PDB entry 1Y83 | X-ray diffraction, 1.90 A resolution | chains A and D of the 4 polymer chains in the assembly

[Chain A]
Name: Hemoglobin alpha chain
Source organism: Homo sapiens
UniProt: P69905 (HBA_HUMAN); numbering as in UniProt (aligned over 1-141)
Chain sequence (141 residues; row label = number of the first residue in the row):
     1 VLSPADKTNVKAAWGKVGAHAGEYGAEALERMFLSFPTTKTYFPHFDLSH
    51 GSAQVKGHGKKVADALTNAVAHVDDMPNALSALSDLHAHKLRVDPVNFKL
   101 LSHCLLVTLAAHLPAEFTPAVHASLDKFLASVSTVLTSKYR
Metal / ion sites: heme Fe near H87 (its only coordinating residue here)
Ligand contacts: heme (HEM): M32, T39, Y42, F43, H45, F46, H58, K61, V62, A65, L66, L83, L86, H87, L91, V93, N97, F98, L101, V132, S133, L136
UniProt features mapped onto this chain:
  - site: K61 (Not glycated)
  - natural variant: D6 (A6D: In J-Toronto; this construct carries the variant), A13 (A13D: In J-Paris 1/J-Aljezur), E27 (A27E: In Shenyang; this construct carries the variant), K61 (K61N: In Zambia; deletion: In Clinic), D64 (A64D: In Pontoise; this construct carries the variant), D75 (D75A: In Lille; D75G: In Chapel Hill; D75N: In G-Pest), A111 (A111D: In Petah Tikva)

[Chain D]
Name: Hemoglobin beta chain
Source organism: Homo sapiens
UniProt: P68871 (HBB_HUMAN); numbering as in UniProt (aligned over 1-146)
Chain sequence (146 residues; row label = number of the first residue in the row):
     1 MHLTPEEKSAVTALWGKVNVDEVGGEALGRLLVVYPWTQRFFESFGDLST
    51 PDAVMGNPKVKAHGKKVLGAFSDGLAHLDNLKGTFATLSELHCDKLHVDP
   101 ENFRLLGNVLVCVLAHHFGKEFTPPVQAAYQKVVAGVANALAHKGH
Sequence notes: engineered mutation M1 (Val in P68871), G145 (Tyr in P68871)
Metal / ion sites: heme Fe near H92 (its only coordinating residue here)
Ligand contacts: heme (HEM): L31, T38, F41, F42, F45, H63, K66, V67, A70, F71, F85, L88, L91, H92, L96, V98, N102, F103, L106, V137, L141
UniProt features mapped onto this chain:
  - natural variant: L3 (H3L: In Graz; this construct carries the variant), E7 (E7A: In G-Makassar; E7K: In Hb C; E7Q: In Machida; E7V: In SKCA), K8 (E8K: In G-Siriraj; this construct carries the variant), V11 (A11V: In Iraq-Halabja; this construct carries the variant), G16 (W16G: In Randwick; this construct carries the variant), V23 (E23V: In D-Granada; this construct carries the variant), G24 (V24G: In Miyashiro; this construct carries the variant), G25 (G25D: In Moscva; G25R: In Riverdale-Bronx; G25V: In Savannah), L32 (L32P: In Yokohama), V33 (L33V: In Muscat; this construct carries the variant), R40 (Q40R: In Tianshui; this construct carries the variant), F42 (F42Y: In Mequon; deletion: In Bruxelles), 11 further natural variant entries in UniProt

[Chain A / chain D interface]
Contacting residue pairs - 25 pairs, chain A then chain D:
  P37(A) - H146(D)
  T38(A) - P100(D)
  K40(A) - H146(D)  hydrogen bond (side chain-backbone)
  T41(A) - H97(D)
  T41(A) - D99(D)
  Y42(A) - R40(D)
  Y42(A) - D99(D)  hydrogen bond
  P44(A) - H97(D)
  L91(A) - R40(D)  hydrogen bond (backbone-side chain)
  R92(A) - W37(D)
  R92(A) - R40(D)  hydrogen bond (backbone-side chain)
  R92(A) - E43(D)  salt bridge
  D94(A) - W37(D)  hydrogen bond
  D94(A) - D99(D)
  D94(A) - E101(D)
  D94(A) - L105(D)
  P95(A) - W37(D)
  V96(A) - E101(D)
  N97(A) - D99(D)
  Y140(A) - P36(D)
  Y140(A) - W37(D)  hydrophobic
  R141(A) - V34(D)  hydrogen bond (side chain-backbone)
  R141(A) - Y35(D)
  R141(A) - P36(D)
  R141(A) - W37(D)
Other interface residues (no listed pair), chain D (14 interface residues in all): Q39, V98

[Summary]
Chain A and chain D each contribute 14 residues to their interface; the contacts include 6 hydrogen bonds and
1 salt bridge. Polar pairs include R92(A)-E43(D), K40(A)-H146(D) and Y42(A)-D99(D). Chain A binds heme. Chain
D binds heme.
Here chain A is Hemoglobin alpha chain and chain D is Hemoglobin beta chain, both from Homo sapiens. Entry
1Y83 (T-To-T(High) quaternary transitions in human hemoglobin: betaY145G deoxy low-salt (1 test set)) was
determined by X-ray diffraction together with 1XXT, 1XY0, 1XZ5, 1XZ7, 1XZU, 1XZV and 45 further entries from
the same study.
